2UVP - chains A and B of the 4 polymer chains in the assembly; structure by X-ray diffraction, 1.70 A resolution.

# Chain A
Molecule: HOBA
From: Helicobacter pylori
UniProtKB: O25828 (O25828_HELPY); residues 1-180 here = UniProt positions 1-180
Chain sequence (186 residues; each row starts with the number of its first residue; numbers below 1 keep their minus sign (Gly-5 is residue -5)):
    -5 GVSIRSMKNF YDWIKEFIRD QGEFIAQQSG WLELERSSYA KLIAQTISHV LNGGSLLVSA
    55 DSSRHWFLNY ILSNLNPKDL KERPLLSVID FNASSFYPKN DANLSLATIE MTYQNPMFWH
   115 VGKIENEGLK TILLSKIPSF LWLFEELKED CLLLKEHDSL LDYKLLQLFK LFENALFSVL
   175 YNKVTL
Unresolved in the structure: -5 to 0
Sequence notes: conflict Ile12 (Val in O25828)
UniProt features mapped onto this chain:
  - binding site (Ca(2+)): Glu17, Glu27, Glu140, Glu143, Asn176
  - mutagenesis: Glu76 to Pro78 (Does not interact with DnaA in vitro, mutant cannot be made in vivo), Leu80 (L80R: Does not interact with DnaA in vitro, mutant cannot be made in vivo), Tyr175 (Y175E: Does not interact with DnaA in vitro, mutant cannot be made in vivo)

# Chain B
Molecule: HOBA
From: Helicobacter pylori
UniProtKB: O25828 (O25828_HELPY); residues 1-180 here = UniProt positions 1-180
Chain sequence (186 residues; row label = number of the first residue in the row; numbers below 1 keep their minus sign (Gly-5 is residue -5)):
    -5 GVSIRSMKNF YDWIKEFVRD QGEFIAQQSG WLELERSSYA KLIAQTISHV LNGGSLLVSA
    55 DSSRHWFLNY ILSNLNPKDL KERPLLSVID FNASSFYPKN DANLSLATIE MTYQNPMFWH
   115 VGKIENEGLK TILLSKIPSF LWLFEELKED CLLLKEHDSL LDYKLLQLFK LFENALFSVL
   175 YNKVTL
Unresolved in the structure: -5 to -1
UniProt features mapped onto this chain:
  - binding site (Ca(2+)): Glu17, Glu27, Glu140, Glu143, Asn176
  - mutagenesis: Glu76 to Pro78 (Does not interact with DnaA in vitro, mutant cannot be made in vivo), Leu80 (L80R: Does not interact with DnaA in vitro, mutant cannot be made in vivo), Tyr175 (Y175E: Does not interact with DnaA in vitro, mutant cannot be made in vivo)

# How chain A and chain B interact
Residue-residue contacts - 95 pairs, chain A then chain B:
  Met1(A) with Asn176(B); Lys177(B); Thr179(B)
  Lys2(A) with Lys177(B); Val178(B); Thr179(B), hydrogen bond (backbone-backbone)
  Asn3(A) with Thr179(B)
  Phe4(A) with Ala34(B); Ile37(B), hydrophobic; Ala38(B), hydrophobic; Ile41(B), hydrophobic; Ala169(B), hydrophobic; Val173(B), hydrophobic; Thr179(B), hydrogen bond (backbone-backbone)
  Tyr5(A) with Ala34(B), hydrophobic; Lys35(B); Ala38(B)
  Trp7(A) with Asn168(B); Ala169(B), hydrophobic; Ser172(B); Val178(B), hydrophobic
  Ile8(A) with Ala34(B), hydrophobic; Leu165(B), hydrophobic
  Phe11(A) with Leu165(B), hydrophobic; Asn168(B)
  Ile12(A) with Leu26(B), hydrophobic; Glu27(B); Tyr33(B); Leu165(B), hydrophobic
  Arg13(A) with Glu27(B)
  Gln15(A) with Gln161(B), hydrogen bond; Lys164(B); Leu165(B)
  Gly16(A) with Ser23(B)
  Ile19(A) with Ile19(B), hydrophobic; Ser23(B); Gln161(B)
  Ala20(A) with Ser23(B)
  Ser23(A) with Gly16(B), hydrogen bond (side chain-backbone); Ala20(B)
  Leu26(A) with Val12(B), hydrophobic; Gln15(B)
  Glu27(A) with Val12(B); Arg13(B); Glu17(B)
  Tyr33(A) with Val12(B)
  Ala34(A) with Phe4(B)
  Ile37(A) with Phe4(B), hydrophobic
  Ala38(A) with Phe4(B), hydrophobic; Tyr5(B)
  Ser56(A) with Lys72(B)
  Trp60(A) with Trp60(B); Asn63(B); Tyr64(B), hydrophobic
  Asn63(A) with His59(B); Trp60(B)
  Tyr64(A) with Trp60(B); Asp156(B), hydrogen bond
  Lys72(A) with Ser56(B)
  Asp156(A) with Tyr64(B), hydrogen bond; Leu160(B); Lys164(B), salt bridge
  Tyr157(A) with Tyr157(B); Leu160(B); Gln161(B); Lys164(B)
  Leu160(A) with Asp156(B); Tyr157(B), hydrophobic; Leu160(B), hydrophobic
  Gln161(A) with Gln15(B), hydrogen bond; Tyr157(B)
  Lys164(A) with Asp156(B), salt bridge; Tyr157(B)
  Leu165(A) with Ile8(B), hydrophobic; Phe11(B), hydrophobic; Val12(B), hydrophobic; Gln15(B)
  Asn168(A) with Trp7(B); Phe11(B)
  Ala169(A) with Phe4(B), hydrophobic; Trp7(B), hydrophobic
  Ser172(A) with Trp7(B)
  Asn176(A) with Met1(B)
  Lys177(A) with Met1(B); Lys2(B), hydrogen bond (backbone-backbone); Trp7(B)
  Val178(A) with Met1(B); Lys2(B); Phe4(B), hydrophobic; Trp7(B), hydrophobic
  Thr179(A) with Met1(B); Lys2(B), hydrogen bond (backbone-backbone); Asn3(B); Phe4(B), hydrogen bond (backbone-backbone)
  Leu180(A) with Phe4(B), hydrophobic
Also at the interface, not in a pair above, chain A (45 interface residues in all): Lys35, Ile41, His59, Ser67, Ser153
Also at the interface, not in a pair above, chain B (47 interface residues in all): Ser67, Ser153, Leu180

# Overview
45 residues of chain A and 47 residues of chain B are in contact, with 10 hydrogen bonds and 2 salt bridges.
Polar contacts include Asp156(A)-Lys164(B), Lys164(A)-Asp156(B) and Gln15(A)-Gln161(B).
Chain A is HOBA and chain B is HOBA, both from Helicobacter pylori; the structure, Crystal structure of HobA
(HP1230)from Helicobacter pylori, was determined by X-ray diffraction.
